PDB entry 8TDV | electron microscopy, 3.44 A resolution | chains B and K of the 6 polymer chains in the assembly

== Chain B ==
Name: Deoxynucleoside triphosphate triphosphohydrolase SAMHD1
From: Homo sapiens
Notes: EC 3.1.5.-
UniProtKB: Q9Y3Z3 (SAMH1_HUMAN); residues 1-626 here = UniProt positions 1-626
Chain sequence (626 residues; each row starts with the number of its first residue):
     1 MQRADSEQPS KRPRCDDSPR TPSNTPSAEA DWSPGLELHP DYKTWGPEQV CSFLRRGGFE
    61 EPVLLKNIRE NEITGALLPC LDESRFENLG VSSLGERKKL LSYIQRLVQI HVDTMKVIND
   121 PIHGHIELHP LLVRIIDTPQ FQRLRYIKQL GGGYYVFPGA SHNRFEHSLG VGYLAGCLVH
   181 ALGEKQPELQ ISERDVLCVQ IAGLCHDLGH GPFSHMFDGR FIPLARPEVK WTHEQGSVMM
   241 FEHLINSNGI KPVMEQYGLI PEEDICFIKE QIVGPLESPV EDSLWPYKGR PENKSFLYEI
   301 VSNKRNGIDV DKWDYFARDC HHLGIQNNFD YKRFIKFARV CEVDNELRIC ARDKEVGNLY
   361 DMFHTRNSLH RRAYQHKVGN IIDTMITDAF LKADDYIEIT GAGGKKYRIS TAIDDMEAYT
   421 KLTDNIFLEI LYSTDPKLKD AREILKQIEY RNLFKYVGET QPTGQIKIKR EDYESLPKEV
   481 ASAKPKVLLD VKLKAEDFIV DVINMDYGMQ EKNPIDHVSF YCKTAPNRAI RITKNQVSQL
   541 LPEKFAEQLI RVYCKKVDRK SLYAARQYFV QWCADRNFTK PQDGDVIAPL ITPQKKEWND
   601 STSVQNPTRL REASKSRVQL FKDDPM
Not modelled in the structure: 1-112, 278-281, 463-468, 489-491, 505-513, 521-548, 580-626
Ion coordination: Fe ion: His167, His206, Asp207, Asp311
What the authors report for this chain:
  - binding site for the 6-nt RNA strand: Asp137, Arg145
  - binding site for the 6-nt RNA strand: Lys116, Arg371, Arg451, Lys455 (proposed by the authors, not directly observed)
  - mutagenesis - D137N: increased catalytic activity on XTP
  - mutagenesis - D137N: increased binding to dX
  - mutagenesis - D137N (8-fold): increased binding to XTP

== Chain K ==
Molecule: 7-nt RNA strand
Sequence (7 nucleotides; row label = number of the first residue in the row):
     6 CCGACCC

== How chain B and chain K interact ==
Residue-residue contacts (11; chain B residue first):
  Lys116(B) - C7(K)  sugar contact
  Lys116(B) - G8(K)  phosphate contact
  Val117(B) - G8(K)  hydrogen bond to the sugar
  Val117(B) - A9(K)  phosphate contact
  Ile118(B) - G8(K)  sugar contact
  His125(B) - C10(K)  salt bridge to the phosphate
  Ile136(B) - G8(K)  base contact
  Asp137(B) - G8(K)  hydrogen bond to the base
  Gln142(B) - G8(K)  hydrogen bond to the base
  Arg145(B) - G8(K)  hydrogen bond to the base
  Phe165(B) - G8(K)  base contact
Interface residues without a listed pair, chain B (12 interface residues in all): Thr114, Asn119, Val133
Interface residues without a listed pair, chain K (5 interface residues in all): C6

== Summary ==
Chain B and chain K form an interface of 12 and 5 residues respectively, with 4 hydrogen bonds and 1 salt
bridge. Polar pairs include Asp137(B)-G8(K), Gln142(B)-G8(K) and Arg145(B)-G8(K). The paper reports a binding
site for the 6-nt RNA strand at Asp137(B), Arg145(B) and Lys116(B) among others; D137N of chain B increases
catalytic activity on XTP.
Chain B is Deoxynucleoside triphosphate triphosphohydrolase SAMHD1 (Homo sapiens) and chain K is a 7-nt RNA
strand; the structure, ssRNA bound SAMHD1 T closed, was determined by electron microscopy together with 8TDW
from the same study.
